Entry 8WBX (electron microscopy, 3.23 A resolution); this record covers chains A and B.

# Chain A (and B)
Name: ABC transporter G family member 25
From: Arabidopsis thaliana
Notes: chain B of this document is another copy of the same molecule, construct and numbering; everything in this record applies to it too
UniProt: Q84TH5 (AB25G_ARATH); numbering as in UniProt (aligned over 1-662)
Chain sequence (698 residues; each row starts with the number of its first residue; numbers below 1 keep their minus sign (Met-35 is residue -35)):
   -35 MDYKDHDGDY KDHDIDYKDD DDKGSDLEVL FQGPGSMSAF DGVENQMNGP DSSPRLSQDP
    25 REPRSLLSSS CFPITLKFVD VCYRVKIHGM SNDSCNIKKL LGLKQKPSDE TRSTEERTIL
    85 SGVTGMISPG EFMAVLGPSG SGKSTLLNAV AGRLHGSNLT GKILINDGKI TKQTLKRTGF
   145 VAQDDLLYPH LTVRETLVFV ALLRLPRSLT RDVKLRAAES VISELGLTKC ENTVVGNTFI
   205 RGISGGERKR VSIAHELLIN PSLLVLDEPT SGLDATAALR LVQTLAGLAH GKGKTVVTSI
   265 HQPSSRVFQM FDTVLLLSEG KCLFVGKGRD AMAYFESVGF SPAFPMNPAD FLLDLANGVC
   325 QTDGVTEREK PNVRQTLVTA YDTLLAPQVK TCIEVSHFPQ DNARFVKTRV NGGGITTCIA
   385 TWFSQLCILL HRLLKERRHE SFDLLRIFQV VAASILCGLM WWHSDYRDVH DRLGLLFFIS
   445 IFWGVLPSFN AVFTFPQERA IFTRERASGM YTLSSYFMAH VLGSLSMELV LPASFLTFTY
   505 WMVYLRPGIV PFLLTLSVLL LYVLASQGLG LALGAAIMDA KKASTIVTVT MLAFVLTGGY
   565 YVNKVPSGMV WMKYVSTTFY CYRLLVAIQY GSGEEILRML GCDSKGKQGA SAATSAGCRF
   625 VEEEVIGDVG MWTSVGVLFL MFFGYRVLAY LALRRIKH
Not modelled in the structure: -35 to 89, 112-135, 321-378, 602-623, 661-662
Construct notes: initiating methionine (-35); expression tag (-34 to 0)
Ligand contacts: (+)-abscisic acid (A8S; (2Z,4E)-5-[(1S)-1-hydroxy-2,6,6-trimethyl-4-oxocyclohex-2-en-1-yl]-3-methylpenta-2,4-dienoic acid): Ile445, Val449, Thr552
Curated features (UniProtKB/Swiss-Prot):
  - binding site (ATP): Gly101 to Ser108
  - glycosylation (N-linked (GlcNAc...) asparagine): Asn56, Asn122
Reported in the primary citation:
  - binding site for (+)-abscisic acid: Ile445, Val449, Phe453, Thr552
  - mutagenesis - E232Q: abolished catalytic activity on ATP

# Chain A / chain B interface
Residue-residue contacts (87; chain A residue first):
  Ser103(A) with Asp238(B), hydrogen bond
  Asp238(A) with Ser103(B)
  Gln266(A) with Gln266(B)
  Ser269(A) with Phe308(B); Met310(B); Asp314(B), hydrogen bond (backbone-side chain)
  Arg270(A) with Asp318(B)
  Gln273(A) with Phe308(B)
  Phe308(A) with Ser269(B)
  Pro309(A) with Pro312(B)
  Met310(A) with Ser269(B); Met310(B); Asn311(B)
  Asn311(A) with Ser269(B), hydrogen bond (backbone-side chain); Met310(B); Asn311(B); Asp314(B)
  Pro312(A) with Pro309(B)
  Asp314(A) with Ser269(B), hydrogen bond
  Asp318(A) with Arg270(B), salt bridge
  Leu409(A) with Lys545(B); Lys546(B); Thr549(B), hydrogen bond (backbone-side chain)
  Phe412(A) with Thr549(B); Ile550(B), hydrophobic; Val553(B), hydrophobic
  Gln413(A) with Val553(B)
  Leu420(A) with Leu556(B), hydrophobic; Ala557(B), hydrophobic; Leu560(B), hydrophobic
  Cys421(A) with Leu560(B), hydrophobic
  Leu423(A) with Pro570(B); Met573(B), hydrophobic
  Met424(A) with Thr561(B); Pro570(B); Met573(B), hydrophobic
  Trp425(A) with Leu560(B), hydrophobic; Val566(B), hydrophobic
  His427(A) with Lys568(B)
  His434(A) with His434(B), hydrogen bond; Tyr564(B); Tyr565(B); Asn567(B), hydrogen bond
  Asp435(A) with Tyr565(B); Val566(B); Asn567(B), hydrogen bond (side chain-backbone); Lys568(B), hydrogen bond (side chain-backbone)
  Gly438(A) with Tyr565(B)
  Phe441(A) with Tyr565(B)
  Phe442(A) with Leu556(B), hydrophobic; Leu560(B), hydrophobic
  Ile445(A) with Tyr565(B)
  Lys545(A) with Leu409(B)
  Lys546(A) with Leu409(B)
  Thr549(A) with Leu409(B); Phe412(B)
  Ile550(A) with Phe412(B), hydrophobic
  Val553(A) with Phe412(B), hydrophobic; Ala416(B), hydrophobic
  Leu556(A) with Phe442(B), hydrophobic; Phe446(B), hydrophobic
  Leu560(A) with Met424(B); Trp425(B), hydrophobic; Phe442(B), hydrophobic
  Thr561(A) with Met424(B)
  Tyr564(A) with His434(B); Tyr564(B), hydrophobic; Tyr565(B), hydrophobic
  Tyr565(A) with His434(B); Asp435(B); Gly438(B); Ile445(B); Tyr564(B), hydrophobic; Tyr565(B), hydrogen bond
  Val566(A) with Met424(B), hydrophobic; Trp425(B); Asp435(B)
  Asn567(A) with His434(B), hydrogen bond; Asp435(B), hydrogen bond (backbone-side chain)
  Lys568(A) with His427(B), hydrogen bond (side chain-backbone); Asp429(B), salt bridge; Asp432(B); Asp435(B), hydrogen bond (backbone-side chain)
  Pro570(A) with Leu423(B); Met424(B)
  Met573(A) with Leu423(B); Met424(B), hydrophobic
Other interface residues (no listed pair), chain A (52 interface residues in all): Ser268, Met296, Ala416, Ala417, Trp426, Phe446, Thr552, Ala557, Val569
Other interface residues (no listed pair), chain B (52 interface residues in all): Ser268, Gln273, Gln413, Ala417, Leu420, Cys421, Trp426, Ser428, Thr552
Interface features reported in the paper:
  - residue pairs: His434(A)-His434(B), Tyr564(A)-Tyr564(B), Tyr565(A)-Tyr565(B)

# Overview
Chain A and chain B each contribute 52 residues to their interface, with 14 hydrogen bonds and 2 salt bridges.
Polar pairs include Asp318(A)-Arg270(B), Lys568(A)-Asp429(B) and Ser103(A)-Asp238(B). The authors report
contacts between His434(A) and His434(B), Tyr564(A) and Tyr564(B) and Tyr565(A) and Tyr565(B). The paper
reports a binding site for (+)-abscisic acid at Ile445(A), Val449(A) and Phe453(A) among others; E232Q of
chain A abolishes catalytic activity on ATP.
Chain A and chain B are both ABC transporter G family member 25 (Arabidopsis thaliana); the structure, Cryo-EM
structure of the ABCG25 bound to ABA, was determined by electron microscopy, deposited together with 8WAM,
8WBA and 8WD6.
